6LB9 - chains A and B; structure by X-ray diffraction, 2.23 A resolution.

[Chain A (and B)]
Protein: DUF4007 domain-containing protein
From: Streptomyces clavuligerus (strain ATCC 27064 / DSM 738 / JCM 4710 / NBRC 13307 / NCIMB 12785 / NRRL 3585 / VKM Ac-602)
Notes: chain B of this document is another copy of the same molecule, construct and numbering; everything in this record applies to it too
UniProt: B5GPM3 (B5GPM3_STRC2); numbering as in UniProt (aligned over 1-365)
Sequence (365 residues; numbered 1 to 365; the number before each row is that of its first residue):
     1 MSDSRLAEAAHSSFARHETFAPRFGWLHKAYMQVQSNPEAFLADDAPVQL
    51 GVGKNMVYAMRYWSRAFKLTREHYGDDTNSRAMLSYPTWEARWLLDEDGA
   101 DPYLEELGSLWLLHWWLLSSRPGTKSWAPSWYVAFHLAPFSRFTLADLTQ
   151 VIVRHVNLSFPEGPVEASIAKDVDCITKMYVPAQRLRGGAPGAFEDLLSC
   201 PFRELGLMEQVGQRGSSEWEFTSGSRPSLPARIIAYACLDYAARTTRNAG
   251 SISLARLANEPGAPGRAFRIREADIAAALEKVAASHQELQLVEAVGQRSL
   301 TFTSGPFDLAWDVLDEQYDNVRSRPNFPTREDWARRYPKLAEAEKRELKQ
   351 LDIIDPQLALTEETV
Not modelled in the structure: 1-2, 190-194, 353-365 (chain B: 1-2, 190-194, 352-365)
Metal / ion sites: Mg2+ near E18 (its only coordinating residue here)

[Chain A / chain B interface]
Residue-residue contacts - 56 pairs, chain A then chain B:
  R23(A) - E105(B)  salt bridge
  F24(A) - F24(B)  hydrophobic
  F24(A) - Y103(B)  hydrophobic
  G25(A) - Y103(B)
  G25(A) - E105(B)
  W26(A) - E105(B)
  H28(A) - Y103(B)
  K29(A) - Y103(B)
  Y103(A) - G25(B)
  Y103(A) - H28(B)
  L104(A) - S199(B)
  E105(A) - R23(B)  salt bridge
  E105(A) - G25(B)
  E105(A) - L198(B)
  E105(A) - S199(B)  hydrogen bond (backbone-backbone)
  E106(A) - L197(B)
  E106(A) - L198(B)
  L107(A) - A183(B)  hydrophobic
  L107(A) - L197(B)  hydrogen bond (backbone-backbone)
  L107(A) - L198(B)
  L107(A) - S199(B)
  A183(A) - L107(B)  hydrophobic
  A183(A) - E204(B)
  A183(A) - P227(B)
  Q184(A) - E204(B)  hydrogen bond (side chain-backbone)
  Q184(A) - L205(B)
  Q184(A) - G206(B)
  Q184(A) - P227(B)
  L186(A) - P227(B)
  E195(A) - P230(B)
  E195(A) - Q317(B)
  L197(A) - L107(B)  hydrogen bond (backbone-backbone)
  L197(A) - P227(B)
  L197(A) - S228(B)
  L198(A) - E105(B)
  L198(A) - E106(B)
  S199(A) - L104(B)  hydrogen bond (side chain-backbone)
  S199(A) - E105(B)  hydrogen bond (backbone-backbone)
  S199(A) - L107(B)
  S199(A) - L110(B)
  S199(A) - E204(B)
  C200(A) - E204(B)  hydrogen bond (backbone-side chain)
  R203(A) - E204(B)  salt bridge
  E204(A) - Q184(B)
  E204(A) - S199(B)  hydrogen bond
  E204(A) - C200(B)  hydrogen bond (side chain-backbone)
  E204(A) - R203(B)  salt bridge
  L205(A) - Q184(B)
  G206(A) - Q184(B)
  P227(A) - Q184(B)
  P227(A) - L186(B)
  P227(A) - R187(B)
  P227(A) - L197(B)
  S228(A) - L197(B)
  P230(A) - E195(B)
  Q317(A) - E195(B)
Other interface residues (no listed pair), chain A (29 interface residues in all): R187, P201
Other interface residues (no listed pair), chain B (30 interface residues in all): W26, K29, P201

[In short]
29 residues of chain A face 30 of chain B across their interface; the contacts include 9 hydrogen bonds and 4
salt bridges. Polar pairs include R23(A)-E105(B), R203(A)-E204(B) and Q184(A)-E204(B).
Chain A and chain B are both DUF4007 domain-containing protein (Streptomyces clavuligerus (strain ATCC 27064 /
DSM 738 / JCM 4710 / NBRC 13307 / NCIMB 12785 / NRRL 3585 / VKM Ac-602)); the structure, Magnesium ion-bound
SspB crystal structure, was determined by X-ray diffraction together with 6JIV and 6JUF from the same study.
